Entry 6ZBM (X-ray diffraction, 1.47 A resolution); this record covers chain A.

[Chain A]
Protein: Alpha-1,6-mannanase
Source organism: Bacillus circulans
UniProt: Q9Z4P9 (Q9Z4P9_BACCI); numbering as in UniProt (aligned over 35-375)
Chain sequence (362 residues; row label = number of the first residue in the row):
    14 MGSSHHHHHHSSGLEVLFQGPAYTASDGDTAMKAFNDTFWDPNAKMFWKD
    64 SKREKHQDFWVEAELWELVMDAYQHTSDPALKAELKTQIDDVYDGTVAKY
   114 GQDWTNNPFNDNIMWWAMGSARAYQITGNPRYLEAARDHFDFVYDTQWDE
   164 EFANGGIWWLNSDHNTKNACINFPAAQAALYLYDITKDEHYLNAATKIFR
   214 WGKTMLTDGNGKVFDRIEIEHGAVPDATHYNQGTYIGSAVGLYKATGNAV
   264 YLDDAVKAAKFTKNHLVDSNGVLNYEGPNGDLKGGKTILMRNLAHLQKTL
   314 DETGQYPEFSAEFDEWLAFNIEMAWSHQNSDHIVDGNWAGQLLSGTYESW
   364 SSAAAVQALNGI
Not modelled in the structure: 14-38, 353-358, 375
Glycans and other covalent adducts: alpha-1 (QE8) linked to D124
Sequence notes: initiating methionine (14); expression tag (15-34); engineered mutation N125 (Asp in Q9Z4P9), Q341 (Arg in Q9Z4P9)
Residues lining bound ligands: alpha-D-mannopyranose / alpha-1: W73, F122, N125, W172, N181, C183, D228, R229, V237, D239, T241, Y243, N244, N292, D294, L295
From the paper describing this entry:
  - catalytic residues: D124 (citing earlier work)
  - mutagenesis - D125N: abolished catalytic activity (citing earlier work)
  - mutagenesis - R341Q: unchanged catalytic activity (citing earlier work)

[Overview]
Bound to chain A: alpha-D-mannopyranose / alpha-1. The paper reports the catalytic residue D124; D125N
abolishes catalytic activity.
Chain A is Alpha-1,6-mannanase (Bacillus circulans); the structure, Structure of the D125N mutant of the
catalytic domain of the Bacillus circulans alpha-1,6 Mannanase in ..., was determined by X-ray diffraction
together with 6ZBW, 6ZBX and 7NL5 from the same study.
